PDB entry 9BX0 | electron microscopy, 9.20 A resolution (very low resolution: no residue pairs are listed; an interface is given only as per-side residue counts) | chains A and E of the 6 polymer chains in the assembly

[Chain A]
Molecule: Nucleoprotein
From: Influenza A virus
UniProt: A0A516TQ93 (A0A516TQ93_9INFA); residues 1-498 here = UniProt positions 1-498
Sequence (498 residues; numbered 1 to 498; the number before each row is that of its first residue):
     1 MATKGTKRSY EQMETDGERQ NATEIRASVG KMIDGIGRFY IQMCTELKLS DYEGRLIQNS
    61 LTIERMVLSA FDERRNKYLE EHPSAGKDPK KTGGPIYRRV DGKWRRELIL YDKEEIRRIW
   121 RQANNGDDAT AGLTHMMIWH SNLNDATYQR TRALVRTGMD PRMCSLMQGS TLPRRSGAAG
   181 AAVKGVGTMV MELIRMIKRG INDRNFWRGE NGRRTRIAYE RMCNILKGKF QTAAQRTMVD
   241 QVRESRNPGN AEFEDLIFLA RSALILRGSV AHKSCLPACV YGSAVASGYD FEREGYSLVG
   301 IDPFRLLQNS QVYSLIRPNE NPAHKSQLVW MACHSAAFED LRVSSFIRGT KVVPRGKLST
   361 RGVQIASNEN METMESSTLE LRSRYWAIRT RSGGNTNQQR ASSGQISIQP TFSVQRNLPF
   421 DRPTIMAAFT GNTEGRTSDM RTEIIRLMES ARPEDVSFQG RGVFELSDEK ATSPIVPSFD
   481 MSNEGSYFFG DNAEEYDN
Not modelled in the structure: 1-20, 401-434, 491-498

[Chain E]
Molecule: viral RNA
From: Influenza A virus
Sequence (60 nucleotides; numbered 1 to 66; 6 numbers in that range are skipped by the numbering (no residue carries them; nothing is unmodelled there); the number before each row is that of its first residue):
     1 UUUUUUUUUU UUUUUUUUU
    26 UUUUUUUUUU UUUUUUUUUU UUUUUUUUUU UUUUUUUUUU U
Not modelled in the structure: 45-66

[Interface between chain A and chain E]
At this resolution (9 A) residue pairs are not listed: 9 residues of chain A and 5 of chain E lie at the interface.

[Overview]
9 residues of chain A face 5 of chain E across their interface.
Chain A is Nucleoprotein and chain E is viral RNA, both from Influenza A virus; the structure, Structure of
influenza A RNP, 4xNP local reconstruction, class 4, was determined by electron microscopy together with 9BWV,
9BWZ, 9BX1, 9BX4 and 9C4H from the same study.
